PDB entry 9E12 | electron microscopy, 4.50 A resolution (low resolution: residue-level contacts below are approximate; hydrogen-bond / salt-bridge calls are withheld) | chains C and G of the 12 polymer chains in the assembly

# Chain C
Protein: Cytoplasmic dynein 1 intermediate chain 2
Source organism: Homo sapiens
UniProtKB: Q13409 (DC1I2_HUMAN); the author numbering skips numbers that UniProt does not, so the offset changes along the chain: -25 to 217 = UniProt 1-243; 244-638 = UniProt 244-638
Amino-acid sequence (638 residues; row label = number of the first residue in the row; note: 26 numbers in that range are skipped by the numbering (no residue carries them; nothing is unmodelled there); numbers below 1 keep their minus sign (Met-25 is residue -25)):
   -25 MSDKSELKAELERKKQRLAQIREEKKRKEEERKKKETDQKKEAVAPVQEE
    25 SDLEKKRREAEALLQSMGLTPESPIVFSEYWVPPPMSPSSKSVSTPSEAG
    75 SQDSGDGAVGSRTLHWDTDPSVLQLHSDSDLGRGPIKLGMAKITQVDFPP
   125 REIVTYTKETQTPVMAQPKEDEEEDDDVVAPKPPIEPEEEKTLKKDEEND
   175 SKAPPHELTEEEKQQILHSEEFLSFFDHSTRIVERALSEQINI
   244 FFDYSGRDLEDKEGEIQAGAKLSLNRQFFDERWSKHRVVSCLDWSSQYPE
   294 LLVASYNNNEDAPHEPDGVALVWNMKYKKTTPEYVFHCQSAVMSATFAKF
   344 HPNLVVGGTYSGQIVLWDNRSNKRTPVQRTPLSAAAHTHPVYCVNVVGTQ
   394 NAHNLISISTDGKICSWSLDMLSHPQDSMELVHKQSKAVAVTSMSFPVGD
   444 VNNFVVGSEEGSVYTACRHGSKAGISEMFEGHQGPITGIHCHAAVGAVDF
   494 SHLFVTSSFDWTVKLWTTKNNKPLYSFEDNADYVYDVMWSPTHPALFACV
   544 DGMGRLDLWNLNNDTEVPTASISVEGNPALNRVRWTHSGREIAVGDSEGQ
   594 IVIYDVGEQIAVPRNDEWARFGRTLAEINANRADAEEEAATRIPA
Disordered / not traced: -25 to 181, 244-263, 622-638

# Chain G
Protein: Dynein light chain roadblock-type 1
Source organism: Homo sapiens
UniProtKB: Q9NP97 (DLRB1_HUMAN); numbering as in UniProt (aligned over 1-96)
Amino-acid sequence (96 residues; numbered 1 to 96; the number before each row is that of its first residue):
     1 MAEVEETLKRLQSQKGVQGIIVVNTEGIPIKSTMDNPTTTQYASLMHSFI
    51 LKARSTVRDIDPQNDLTFLRIRSKKNEIMVAPDKDYFLIVIQNPTE
Disordered / not traced: 1-2, 96

# Interface between chain C and chain G
Pairs across the interface (39):
  Lys187(C) - Asn24(G)
  Lys187(C) - Pro29(G)
  Lys187(C) - Ile30(G)
  Ile190(C) - Ile30(G)
  Ile190(C) - Tyr86(G)
  Leu191(C) - Ile30(G)
  Glu195(C) - Tyr86(G)
  Phe196(C) - Tyr86(G)
  Ser198(C) - Asp83(G)
  Phe199(C) - Val22(G)
  Phe199(C) - Asp83(G)
  Phe199(C) - Tyr86(G)
  Phe199(C) - Leu88(G)
  Phe200(C) - Glu6(G)
  Phe200(C) - Thr7(G)
  His202(C) - Thr67(G)
  His202(C) - Ala81(G)
  His202(C) - Pro82(G)
  His202(C) - Asp83(G)
  Ser203(C) - Thr7(G)
  Ser203(C) - Arg10(G)
  Ser203(C) - Leu11(G)
  Ser203(C) - Leu88(G)
  Thr204(C) - Arg10(G)
  Ile206(C) - Thr67(G)
  Ile206(C) - Met79(G)
  Ile206(C) - Ala81(G)
  Ile206(C) - Leu88(G)
  Val207(C) - Arg10(G)
  Val207(C) - Leu11(G)
  Glu208(C) - Arg10(G)
  Ala210(C) - Gln92(G)
  Leu211(C) - Gln14(G)
  Glu213(C) - Gln14(G)
  Glu213(C) - Lys15(G)
  Glu213(C) - Gln92(G)
  Glu213(C) - Asn93(G)
  Glu213(C) - Thr95(G)
  Gln214(C) - Pro94(G)
Interface residues without a listed pair, chain C (19 interface residues in all): Asn216
Interface residues without a listed pair, chain G (22 interface residues in all): Arg72

# Summary
The interface between chain C and chain G involves 19 residues on one side and 22 on the other.
Chain C is Cytoplasmic dynein 1 intermediate chain 2 and chain G is Dynein light chain roadblock-type 1, both
from Homo sapiens; the structure, Full-length human dynein-1 in phi comformation under Lis1 condition, was
determined by electron microscopy, deposited together with 9E0Z, 9E10, 9E11, 9E13 and 9E14.
